8UK3 - chains h and i of the 21 polymer chains in the assembly; structure by electron microscopy, 8.00 A resolution (low resolution: residue-level contacts below are approximate; hydrogen-bond / salt-bridge calls are withheld).

Chain h (and i):
Protein: Outer capsid glycoprotein VP7
Organism: Simian rotavirus A strain RRV
Notes: chain i of this document is another copy of the same molecule, construct and numbering; everything in this record applies to it too
UniProt: P12476 (VP7_ROTRH); residues 1-326 here = UniProt positions 1-326
Amino-acid sequence (326 residues; each row starts with the number of its first residue):
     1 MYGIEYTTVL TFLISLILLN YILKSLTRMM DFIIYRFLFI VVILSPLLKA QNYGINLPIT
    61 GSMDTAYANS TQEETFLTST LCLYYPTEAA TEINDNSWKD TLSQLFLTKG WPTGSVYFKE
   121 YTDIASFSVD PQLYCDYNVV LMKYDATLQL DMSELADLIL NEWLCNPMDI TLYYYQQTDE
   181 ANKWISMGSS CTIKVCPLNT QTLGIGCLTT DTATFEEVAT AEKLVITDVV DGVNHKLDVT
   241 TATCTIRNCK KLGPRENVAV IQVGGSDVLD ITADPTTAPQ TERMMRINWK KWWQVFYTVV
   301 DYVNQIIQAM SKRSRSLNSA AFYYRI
Unresolved in the structure: 1-56, 316-326 (chain i: 1-54)
Disulfide bonds: Cys82-Cys135, Cys165-Cys249, Cys191-Cys244, Cys196-Cys207
Covalent attachments: N-acetylglucosamine (NAG) linked to Asn69
Bound ions: Ca2+ site 1: Asp95 (shared with 2 residues of chain g); Ca2+ site 2: Asp151, Glu154, Glu222, Leu224; Ca2+ site 3: Gln177, Asp228, Asp231 (shared with Asp301(i) of chain i); Ca2+ site 4: Gly206, Thr214, Glu216 (shared with Asp95(i) of chain i); Ca2+ site 5: Asp301 (shared with 4 residues of chain g)

Interface between chain h and chain i:
Pairs across the interface (56):
  Thr147(h) with Lys290(i)
  Gln149(h) with Gly264(i); Gly265(i); Asn288(i)
  Leu150(h) with Asn288(i); Trp289(i); Lys290(i)
  Asp151(h) with Lys290(i)
  Ser153(h) with Asn288(i)
  Gln177(h) with Asp301(i)
  Glu180(h) with Asp301(i); Tyr302(i)
  Lys183(h) with Tyr302(i)
  Val195(h) with Tyr297(i)
  Ile205(h) with Thr101(i); Gln104(i)
  Gly206(h) with Asp95(i); Ser97(i); Thr101(i)
  Glu216(h) with Asp95(i); Trp293(i); Tyr297(i)
  Glu217(h) with Trp293(i)
  Val218(h) with Lys291(i); Gln294(i); Tyr297(i)
  Thr220(h) with Lys291(i)
  Glu222(h) with Lys290(i)
  Thr227(h) with Gln294(i)
  Asp228(h) with Gln294(i); Tyr297(i); Asp301(i); Tyr302(i)
  Val229(h) with Asp301(i)
  Val230(h) with Thr108(i); Val300(i)
  Asp231(h) with Lys109(i); Asp301(i)
  Val233(h) with Thr108(i)
  Ser266(h) with Ser266(i)
  Asp267(h) with Ser266(i)
  Val268(h) with Ser266(i); Arg286(i); Asn288(i)
  Asp270(h) with Arg286(i); Ile287(i); Asn288(i)
  Ala273(h) with Thr298(i); Tyr302(i)
  Asp274(h) with Tyr302(i)
  Pro275(h) with Met285(i); Arg286(i); Ile287(i); Tyr302(i)
  Thr276(h) with Met285(i); Gln305(i)
Also at the interface, not in a pair above, chain h (34 interface residues in all): Pro197, Ile226, Leu269, Ala278
Also at the interface, not in a pair above, chain i (27 interface residues in all): Leu105, Asn304, Ile306

Summary:
The interface between chain h and chain i involves 34 residues on one side and 27 on the other.
N-acetylglucosamine is covalently linked to Asn69(h). Asp151(h), Glu154(h), Glu222(h) and Leu224(h) coordinate
Ca2+ site 2. The Ca2+ site 3 is built by Gln177(h), Asp228(h) and Asp231(h).
Both chains are Outer capsid glycoprotein VP7 (Simian rotavirus A strain RRV). Entry 8UK3 (The rotavirus
VP5*/VP8* conformational transition permeabilizes membranes to Ca2+ (class 6 reconstruction)) was determined
by electron microscopy, deposited together with 8UK2.
